Entry 8TVY (electron microscopy, 3.10 A resolution); this record covers chains M and T of the 17 polymer chains in the assembly.

[Chain M]
Protein: RAD26 isoform 1
From: Saccharomyces cerevisiae
UniProtKB: A0A8H4BZR7 (A0A8H4BZR7_YEASX); numbering as in UniProt (aligned over 1-1085)
Sequence (1085 residues; row label = number of the first residue in the row):
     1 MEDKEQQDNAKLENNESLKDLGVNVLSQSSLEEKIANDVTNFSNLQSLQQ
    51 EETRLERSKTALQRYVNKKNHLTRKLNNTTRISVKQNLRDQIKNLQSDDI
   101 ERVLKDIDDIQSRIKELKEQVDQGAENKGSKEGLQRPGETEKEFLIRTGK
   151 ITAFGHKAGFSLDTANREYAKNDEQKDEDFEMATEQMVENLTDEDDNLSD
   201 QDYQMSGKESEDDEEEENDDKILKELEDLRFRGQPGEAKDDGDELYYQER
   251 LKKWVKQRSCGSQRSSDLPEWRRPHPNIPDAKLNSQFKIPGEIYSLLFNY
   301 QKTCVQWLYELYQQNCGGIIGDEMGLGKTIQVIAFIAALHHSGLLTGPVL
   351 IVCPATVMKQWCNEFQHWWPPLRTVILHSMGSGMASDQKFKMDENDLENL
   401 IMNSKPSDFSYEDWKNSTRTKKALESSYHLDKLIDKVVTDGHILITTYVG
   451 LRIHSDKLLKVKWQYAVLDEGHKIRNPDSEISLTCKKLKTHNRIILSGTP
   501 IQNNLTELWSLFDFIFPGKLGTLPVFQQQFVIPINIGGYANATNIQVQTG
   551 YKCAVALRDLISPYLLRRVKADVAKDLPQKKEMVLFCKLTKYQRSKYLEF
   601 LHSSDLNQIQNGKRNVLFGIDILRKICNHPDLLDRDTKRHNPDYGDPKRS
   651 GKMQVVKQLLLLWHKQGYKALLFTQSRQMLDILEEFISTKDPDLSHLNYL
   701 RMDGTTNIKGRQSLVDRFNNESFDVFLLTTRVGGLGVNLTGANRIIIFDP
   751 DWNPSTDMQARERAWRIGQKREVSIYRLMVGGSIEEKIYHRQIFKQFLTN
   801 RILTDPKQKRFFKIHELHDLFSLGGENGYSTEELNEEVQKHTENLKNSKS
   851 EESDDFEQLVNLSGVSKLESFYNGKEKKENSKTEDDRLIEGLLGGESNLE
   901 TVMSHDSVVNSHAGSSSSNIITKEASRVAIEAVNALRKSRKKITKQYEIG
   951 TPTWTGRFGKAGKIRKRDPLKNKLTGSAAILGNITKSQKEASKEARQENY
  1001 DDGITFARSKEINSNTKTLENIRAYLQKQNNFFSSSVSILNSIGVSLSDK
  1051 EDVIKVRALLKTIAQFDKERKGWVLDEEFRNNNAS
Not modelled in the structure: 1-211, 388-441, 824-1085
What the authors report for this chain:
  - conformationally variable residues (order/disorder transition): Asp-631 to Tyr-644
  - binding site for NTS (47-nt DNA): Trp-752

[Chain T]
Molecule: TS (46-nt DNA)
Sequence (46 nucleotides; row label = number of the first residue in the row):
     1 CGCTCTGCTCCTTCTCCXTCCTCTCGATGGCTATGAGATCAACTAG
Modified residues: TTD (cis-syn cyclobutane thymine dimer) at position 18

[Chain M / chain T interface]
Pairs across the interface (21; chain M residue first):
  Pro-354(M) / DA38(T)  phosphate contact
  Thr-447(M) / DT39(T)  hydrogen bond to the phosphate
  Val-449(M) / DA38(T)  phosphate contact
  Val-449(M) / DT39(T)  sugar contact
  Gly-450(M) / DT39(T)  phosphate contact
  Ile-453(M) / DT39(T)  sugar contact
  Gln-610(M) / DG30(T)  base contact
  Asn-611(M) / DC31(T)  base contact
  Lys-613(M) / DC31(T)  sugar contact
  Lys-613(M) / DT32(T)  hydrogen bond to the base
  Phe-618(M) / DA33(T)  sugar contact
  Ser-676(M) / DG35(T)  hydrogen bond to the phosphate
  Arg-677(M) / DG35(T)  sugar contact
  Arg-677(M) / DA36(T)  salt bridge to the phosphate
  Gly-704(M) / DG37(T)  phosphate contact
  Arg-731(M) / DG35(T)  hydrogen bond to the phosphate
  Arg-731(M) / DA36(T)  salt bridge to the phosphate
  Arg-731(M) / DG37(T)  phosphate contact
  Val-732(M) / DA36(T)  phosphate contact
  Val-732(M) / DG37(T)  phosphate contact
  Gly-733(M) / DG37(T)  hydrogen bond to the phosphate
Interface residues without a listed pair, chain M (16 interface residues in all): Thr-729
Interface residues without a listed pair, chain T (10 interface residues in all): DC40

[Summary]
16 residues of chain M face 10 of chain T across their interface; the contacts include 5 hydrogen bonds and 2
salt bridges. Polar contacts include Lys-613(M)/DT32(T), Thr-447(M)/DT39(T) and Ser-676(M)/DG35(T). From the
paper: a binding site for NTS (47-nt DNA) at Trp-752(M); conformational variability at Asp-631(M).
Here chain M is RAD26 isoform 1 (Saccharomyces cerevisiae) and chain T is TS (46-nt DNA). Entry 8TVY (Cryo-EM
structure of CPD lesion containing RNA Polymerase II elongation complex with Rad26 and Elf1 (closed ...) was
determined by electron microscopy, deposited together with 8TUG, 8TVP, 8TVQ, 8TVS, 8TVV, 8TVW and 8TVX.
